PDB entry 5L5J | X-ray diffraction, 2.90 A resolution | chains L and M of the 28 polymer chains in the assembly

[Chain L]
Molecule: Proteasome subunit beta type-6, Proteasome subunit beta type-1
Source organism: Saccharomyces cerevisiae (strain ATCC 204508 / S288c)
Notes: EC 3.4.25.1
UniProt: chimeric construct of P23724, P20618: residues 1-96 from P23724 (PSB6_YEAST) positions 20-115 (UniProt number = residue number + 19); residues 97-111 from P20618 positions 124-138 (UniProt number = residue number + 27); residues 112-117 from P23724 (PSB6_YEAST) positions 131-136 (UniProt number = residue number + 19); residues 118-133 from P20618 positions 145-160 (UniProt number = residue number + 27); residues 134-222 from P23724 (PSB6_YEAST) positions 153-241 (UniProt number = residue number + 19)
Chain sequence (222 residues; each row starts with the number of its first residue):
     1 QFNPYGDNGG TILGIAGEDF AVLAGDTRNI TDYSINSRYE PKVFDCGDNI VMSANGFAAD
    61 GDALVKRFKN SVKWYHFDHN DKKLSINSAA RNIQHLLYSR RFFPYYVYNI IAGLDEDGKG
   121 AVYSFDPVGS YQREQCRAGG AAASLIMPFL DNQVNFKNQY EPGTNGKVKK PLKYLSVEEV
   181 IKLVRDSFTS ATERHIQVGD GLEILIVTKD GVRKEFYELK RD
Bound ions: Mg2+: Asp222 (shared with 2 residues of chain V)
Ligand contacts: 6N5 (N-[(2S)-1-[[(2S)-3-(4-methoxyphenyl)-1-[[(2S,3S,4R)-4-methyl-3,5-bis(oxidanyl)-1-phenyl-pentan-2-yl]amino]-1-oxidanylidene-propan-2-yl]amino]-1-oxidanylidene-propan-2-yl]-1-methyl-5H-indene-2-carboxamide): Tyr106, Tyr108, Asp126, Pro127, Val128
Curated features (UniProtKB/Swiss-Prot):
  - modified residue: Tyr123 (Phosphotyrosine)

[Chain M]
Molecule: Proteasome subunit beta type-7
Source organism: Saccharomyces cerevisiae (strain ATCC 204508 / S288c)
Notes: EC 3.4.25.1
UniProt: P30657 (PSB7_YEAST); residues -12 to 233 here correspond to UniProt positions 21-266 (UniProt number = residue number + 33)
Chain sequence (246 residues; row label = number of the first residue in the row; numbers below 1 keep their minus sign (Thr-12 is residue -12)):
   -12 TQIANAGASP MVNTQQPIVT GTSVISMKYD NGVIIAADNL GSYGSLLRFN GVERLIPVGD
    48 NTVVGISGDI SDMQHIERLL KDLVTENAYD NPLADAEEAL EPSYIFEYLA TVMYQRRSKM
   108 NPLWNAIIVA GVQSNGDQFL RYVNLLGVTY SSPTLATGFG AHMANPLLRK VVDRESDIPK
   168 TTVQVAEEAI VNAMRVLYYR DARSSRNFSL AIIDKNTGLT FKKNLQVENM KWDFAKDIKG
   228 YGTQKI
Unresolved in the structure: -12 to 0

[Chain L / chain M interface]
Residue-residue contacts - 41 pairs, chain L then chain M:
  Gln1(L) - Thr1(M)  hydrogen bond
  Phe2(L) - Thr1(M)
  Phe2(L) - Arg104(M)
  Phe2(L) - Pro109(M)  hydrophobic
  Phe2(L) - Trp111(M)  hydrophobic
  Phe2(L) - Leu132(M)  hydrophobic
  Phe2(L) - Leu133(M)  hydrophobic
  Asn3(L) - Leu133(M)
  Pro4(L) - Arg104(M)  hydrogen bond (backbone-side chain)
  Pro4(L) - Met107(M)  hydrophobic
  Pro4(L) - Leu133(M)
  Asn8(L) - Val135(M)
  Asn29(L) - Tyr137(M)
  Ser34(L) - His149(M)  hydrogen bond
  Ile35(L) - Arg156(M)  hydrogen bond (backbone-side chain)
  Asn36(L) - Tyr137(M)
  Asn36(L) - Ser139(M)
  Asn36(L) - Arg156(M)
  Ser37(L) - Ser138(M)  hydrogen bond (side chain-backbone)
  Glu40(L) - Arg128(M)  salt bridge
  Glu40(L) - Tyr137(M)
  Glu40(L) - Ser138(M)  hydrogen bond (side chain-backbone)
  Phe57(L) - Arg104(M)
  Phe57(L) - Leu133(M)
  Phe57(L) - Val135(M)  hydrophobic
  Ala59(L) - Tyr101(M)
  Ala59(L) - Leu133(M)
  Ala59(L) - Gly134(M)
  Ala59(L) - Val135(M)
  Asp60(L) - Tyr101(M)  hydrogen bond
  Asp60(L) - Arg104(M)  salt bridge
  Asp62(L) - Thr136(M)  hydrogen bond
  Ala63(L) - Tyr101(M)
  Lys66(L) - Glu94(M)  salt bridge
  Arg100(L) - Tyr101(M)
  Arg100(L) - Arg104(M)
  Phe103(L) - Ser105(M)
  Tyr105(L) - Tyr101(M)
  Glu218(L) - Arg161(M)  salt bridge
  Arg221(L) - Asp160(M)  salt bridge
  Arg221(L) - Arg161(M)
Also at the interface, not in a pair above, chain L (26 interface residues in all): Tyr5, Arg38, Tyr39, Ala58
Also at the interface, not in a pair above, chain M (22 interface residues in all): Leu142

[Summary]
26 residues of chain L face 22 of chain M across their interface, with 8 hydrogen bonds and 5 salt bridges.
Among the polar pairs are Glu40(L)-Arg128(M), Asp60(L)-Arg104(M) and Lys66(L)-Glu94(M). Bound to chain L:
compound 6N5.
Chain L is Proteasome subunit beta type-6, Proteasome subunit beta type-1 and chain M is Proteasome subunit
beta type-7, both from Saccharomyces cerevisiae (strain ATCC 204508 / S288c); the structure, Yeast 20S
proteasome with human beta5i (1-138) and human beta6 (97-111; 118-133) in complex with epoxyketone ..., was
determined by X-ray diffraction together with 5L52, 5L54, 5L55, 5L5A, 5L5B, 5L5D and 30 further entries from
the same study.
